6E0G - chains J and E of the 10 polymer chains in the assembly; structure by electron microscopy, 2.90 A resolution.

== Chain J (and E) ==
Molecule: mitochondrial 2-cys-peroxiredoxin
From: Leishmania infantum
Notes: EC 1.11.1.-; chain E of this document is another copy of the same molecule, construct and numbering; everything in this record applies to it too
UniProt: Q95U89 (Q95U89_LEIIN); residue numbers follow UniProt; this construct covers 1-226
Sequence (226 residues; each row starts with the number of its first residue):
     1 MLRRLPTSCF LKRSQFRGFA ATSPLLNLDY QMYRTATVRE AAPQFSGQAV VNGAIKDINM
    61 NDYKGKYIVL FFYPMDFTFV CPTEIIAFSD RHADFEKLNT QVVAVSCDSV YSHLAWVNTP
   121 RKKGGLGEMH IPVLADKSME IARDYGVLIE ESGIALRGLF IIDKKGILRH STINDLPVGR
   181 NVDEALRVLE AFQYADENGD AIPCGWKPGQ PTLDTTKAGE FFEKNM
Unresolved in the structure: 1-34, 200-226
What the authors report for this chain:
  - catalytic residues: Cys-81 (citing earlier work)
  - self-association interface (contacts with another copy of this molecule): Phe-77
  - mutagenesis - Y33A: decreased catalytic activity (peroxidase activity at 30  degC)
  - mutagenesis - R34A: unchanged catalytic activity (peroxidase activity at 30  degC)

== Interface between chain J and chain E ==
Pairs across the interface (39; chain J residue first):
  Met-75(J) / Tyr-111(E)  hydrophobic
  Met-75(J) / Lys-137(E)
  Asp-76(J) / Tyr-111(E)
  Phe-77(J) / Phe-77(E)  hydrophobic
  Phe-77(J) / Tyr-111(E)
  Phe-77(J) / Ser-112(E)
  Phe-77(J) / Ala-115(E)  hydrophobic
  Thr-78(J) / Tyr-111(E)
  Phe-79(J) / Tyr-111(E)  hydrophobic
  Phe-79(J) / Leu-114(E)  hydrophobic
  Cys-107(J) / Lys-137(E)
  Asp-108(J) / Lys-137(E)  salt bridge
  Tyr-111(J) / Met-75(E)  hydrophobic
  Tyr-111(J) / Asp-76(E)
  Tyr-111(J) / Phe-77(E)
  Tyr-111(J) / Thr-78(E)
  Tyr-111(J) / Phe-79(E)  hydrophobic
  Ser-112(J) / Phe-77(E)
  Ser-112(J) / Ser-112(E)  hydrogen bond
  Leu-114(J) / Phe-79(E)  hydrophobic
  Ala-115(J) / Phe-77(E)  hydrophobic
  Lys-137(J) / Met-75(E)
  Lys-137(J) / Cys-107(E)
  Lys-137(J) / Asp-108(E)  salt bridge
  Lys-137(J) / Ser-152(E)
  Lys-137(J) / Gly-153(E)
  Lys-137(J) / Ile-154(E)
  Ser-138(J) / Glu-150(E)
  Ser-138(J) / Glu-151(E)
  Ser-138(J) / Ser-152(E)
  Ser-138(J) / Gly-153(E)
  Met-139(J) / Met-139(E)  hydrophobic
  Glu-150(J) / Ser-138(E)
  Glu-151(J) / Ser-138(E)
  Ser-152(J) / Lys-137(E)
  Ser-152(J) / Ser-138(E)
  Gly-153(J) / Lys-137(E)
  Gly-153(J) / Ser-138(E)
  Ile-154(J) / Lys-137(E)
Interface residues without a listed pair, chain J (23 interface residues in all): Ile-55, Pro-74, Ser-109, Glu-140
Interface residues without a listed pair, chain E (23 interface residues in all): Ile-55, Pro-74, Ser-109, Glu-140

== Summary ==
The chain J/chain E interface involves 23 residues from each chain, with 1 hydrogen bond and 2 salt bridges.
Among the polar pairs are Asp-108(J)/Lys-137(E) and Ser-112(J)/Ser-112(E). From the paper: the catalytic
residue Cys-81(J); Y33A of chain J reduces catalytic activity (peroxidase activity at 30  degC).
Chain J and chain E are both mitochondrial 2-cys-peroxiredoxin (Leishmania infantum); the structure,
Mitochondrial peroxiredoxin from Leishmania infantum after heat stress without unfolding client protein, was
determined by electron microscopy.
